Entry 7LS5 (electron microscopy, 2.74 A resolution); this record covers chains O and U of the 28 polymer chains in the assembly.

# Chain O
Protein: Proteasome subunit alpha type-1
Organism: Saccharomyces cerevisiae (strain ATCC 204508 / S288c)
Notes: EC 3.4.25.1
Reference sequence: P21243 (PSA1_YEAST); residue numbers follow UniProt; this construct covers 1-252
Sequence (252 residues; numbered 1 to 252; the number before each row is that of its first residue):
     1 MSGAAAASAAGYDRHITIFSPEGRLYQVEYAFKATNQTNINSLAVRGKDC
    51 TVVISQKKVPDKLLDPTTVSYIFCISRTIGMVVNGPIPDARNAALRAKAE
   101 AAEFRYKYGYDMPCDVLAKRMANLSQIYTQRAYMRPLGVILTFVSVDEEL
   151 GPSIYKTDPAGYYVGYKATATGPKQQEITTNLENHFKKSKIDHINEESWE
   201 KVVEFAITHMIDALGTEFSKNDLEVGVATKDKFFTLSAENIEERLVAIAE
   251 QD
Unresolved in the structure: 1-10, 251-252

# Chain U
Protein: Proteasome subunit alpha type-7
Organism: Saccharomyces cerevisiae (strain ATCC 204508 / S288c)
Notes: EC 3.4.25.1
Reference sequence: P21242 (PSA7_YEAST); residues 0-287 here correspond to UniProt positions 1-288 (UniProt number = residue number + 1)
Sequence (288 residues; each row starts with the number of its first residue; numbering starts at 0):
     0 MTSIGTGYDLSNSVFSPDGRNFQVEYAVKAVENGTTSIGIKCNDGVVFAV
    50 EKLITSKLLVPQKNVKIQVVDRHIGCVYSGLIPDGRHLVNRGREEAASFK
   100 KLYKTPIPIPAFADRLGQYVQAHTLYNSVRPFGVSTIFGGVDKNGAHLYM
   150 LEPSGSYWGYKGAATGKGRQSAKAELEKLVDHHPEGLSAREAVKQAAKII
   200 YLAHEDNKEKDFELEISWCSLSETNGLHKFVKGDLLQEAIDFAQKEINGD
   250 DDEDEDDSDNVMSSDDENAPVATNANATTDQEGDIHLE
Unresolved in the structure: 0-4, 248-287
Swiss-Prot annotation at these positions:
  - modified residue: Thr1 (N-acetylthreonine)

# How chain O and chain U interact
Residue-residue contacts - 57 pairs, chain O then chain U:
  Arg14(O) - Tyr7(U)
  His15(O) - Gly6(U)  hydrogen bond (side chain-backbone)
  His15(O) - Tyr7(U)
  His15(O) - Val13(U)
  Gln27(O) - Val13(U)
  Gln27(O) - Phe14(U)  hydrogen bond (side chain-backbone)
  Tyr30(O) - Tyr7(U)
  Tyr30(O) - Phe14(U)
  Tyr30(O) - Ser15(U)
  Tyr30(O) - Pro16(U)  hydrophobic
  Tyr30(O) - Gly18(U)
  Ala31(O) - Phe14(U)  hydrophobic
  Lys33(O) - Pro16(U)
  Lys33(O) - Asp17(U)
  Ala34(O) - Phe14(U)  hydrophobic
  Ala34(O) - Gly18(U)
  Gln37(O) - Gly18(U)
  Lys62(O) - Lys160(U)  hydrogen bond (backbone-side chain)
  Lys62(O) - Asp180(U)
  Leu63(O) - Tyr159(U)
  Leu63(O) - Lys160(U)  hydrogen bond (backbone-backbone)
  Leu63(O) - Gly161(U)
  Leu63(O) - Leu175(U)
  Leu63(O) - Glu176(U)
  Leu64(O) - Trp157(U)  hydrophobic
  Leu64(O) - Gly158(U)
  Leu64(O) - Tyr159(U)
  Leu64(O) - Lys160(U)
  Asp65(O) - Gly158(U)  hydrogen bond (backbone-backbone)
  Thr68(O) - Trp157(U)
  Thr68(O) - Gly158(U)  hydrogen bond (side chain-backbone)
  Val69(O) - Trp157(U)  hydrophobic
  Ser70(O) - Trp157(U)
  Tyr71(O) - Trp157(U)
  Ile87(O) - Ser155(U)
  Ile87(O) - Trp157(U)  hydrophobic
  Pro88(O) - Gln120(U)
  Pro88(O) - Ser153(U)
  Pro88(O) - Gly154(U)
  Pro88(O) - Ser155(U)
  Asp89(O) - Gln120(U)  hydrogen bond
  Arg91(O) - Gln117(U)  hydrogen bond (backbone-side chain)
  Arg91(O) - Tyr156(U)  hydrogen bond (side chain-backbone)
  Arg91(O) - Trp157(U)
  Asn92(O) - Gln117(U)
  Asn92(O) - Gln120(U)  hydrogen bond
  Leu95(O) - Gln117(U)
  Tyr133(O) - Tyr125(U)  hydrophobic
  Tyr133(O) - Ser127(U)
  Met134(O) - Tyr125(U)  hydrophobic
  Arg135(O) - Ser12(U)
  Arg135(O) - Phe14(U)
  Arg135(O) - Gln120(U)
  Arg135(O) - Thr123(U)  hydrogen bond (side chain-backbone)
  Arg135(O) - Leu124(U)
  Pro136(O) - Phe14(U)
  Leu137(O) - Leu124(U)  hydrophobic
Other interface residues (no listed pair), chain O (29 interface residues in all): Asp61, Gly138
Other interface residues (no listed pair), chain U (32 interface residues in all): Arg19, Asp113, Tyr148, Lys172, Val179

# Overview
The interface between chain O and chain U involves 29 residues on one side and 32 on the other; the contacts
include 11 hydrogen bonds. Polar pairs include His15(O)-Gly6(U), Gln27(O)-Phe14(U) and Lys62(O)-Lys160(U).
Chain O is Proteasome subunit alpha type-1 and chain U is Proteasome subunit alpha type-7, both from
Saccharomyces cerevisiae (strain ATCC 204508 / S288c); the structure, Cryo-EM structure of the Pre3-1 20S
proteasome core particle, was determined by electron microscopy, deposited together with 7LS6 and 7LSX.
